PDB entry 5LTS | X-ray diffraction, 2.51 A resolution | chains A and B

Chain A (and B):
Molecule: RNA-directed RNA polymerase L
From: Lymphocytic choriomeningitis mammarenavirus
Notes: EC 2.7.7.48; chain B of this document is another copy of the same molecule, construct and numbering; everything in this record applies to it too
UniProt: A0A059U382 (A0A059U382_9VIRU); residues 1-196 here correspond to UniProt positions 2-197 (UniProt number = residue number + 1)
Sequence (204 residues; each row starts with the number of its first residue; numbers below 1 keep their minus sign (Met-7 is residue -7)):
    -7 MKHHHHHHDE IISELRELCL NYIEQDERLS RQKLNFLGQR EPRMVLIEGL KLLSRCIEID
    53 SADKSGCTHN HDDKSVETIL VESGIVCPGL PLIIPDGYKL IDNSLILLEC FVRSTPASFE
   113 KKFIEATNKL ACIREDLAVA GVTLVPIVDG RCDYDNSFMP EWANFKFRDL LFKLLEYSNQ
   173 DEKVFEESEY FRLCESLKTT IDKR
Disordered / not traced: -7 to -1, 189-196 (chain B: -7 to -1, 192-196)
Differences from the reference sequence: initiating methionine (-7); expression tag (-6 to 0); engineered mutation Ala118 (Asp119 in A0A059U382); conflict Asp173 (Asn174 in A0A059U382)
From the paper describing this entry:
  - mutagenesis - D118A: unchanged stability
  - catalytic residues: Lys114 (proposed by the authors, not directly observed)

How chain A and chain B interact:
Contacting residue pairs - 17 pairs, chain A then chain B:
  Arg8(A) with Arg8(B); Leu29(B), hydrogen bond (side chain-backbone)
  Leu12(A) with Leu26(B); Leu29(B); Gly30(B)
  Gln17(A) with Asn27(B), hydrogen bond
  Glu19(A) with Arg23(B), salt bridge; His63(B), salt bridge
  Ser22(A) with Ser22(B); Leu26(B)
  Arg23(A) with Glu19(B), salt bridge
  Lys25(A) with Leu26(B)
  Leu26(A) with Ser22(B); Lys25(B)
  Leu29(A) with Leu26(B), hydrophobic
  Arg32(A) with Glu9(B), salt bridge
  His63(A) with Glu19(B), salt bridge
Also at the interface, not in a pair above, chain A (14 interface residues in all): Glu9, Asn27, Gly30
Also at the interface, not in a pair above, chain B (14 interface residues in all): Leu12, Gln17, Arg32

Overview:
The chain A/chain B interface involves 14 residues from each chain, with 2 hydrogen bonds and 5 salt bridges.
Among the polar pairs are Glu19(A)-Arg23(B), Glu19(A)-His63(B) and Arg32(A)-Glu9(B). The paper reports the
catalytic residue Lys114(A); D118A of chain A leaves stability unchanged.
Chain A and chain B are both RNA-directed RNA polymerase L (Lymphocytic choriomeningitis mammarenavirus); the
structure, Crystal structure of Lymphocytic choriomeningitis mammarenavirus endonuclease Mutant D118A, was
determined by X-ray diffraction (same publication as 5LTF, 5LTN and 5T2T).
